PDB entry 7CQ7 | electron microscopy, 3.55 A resolution | chains C and D of the 4 polymer chains in the assembly

# Chain C (and D)
Name: H(+)/Cl(-) exchange transporter 7
Organism: Homo sapiens
Notes: chain D of this document is another copy of the same molecule, construct and numbering; everything in this record applies to it too
UniProtKB: P51798 (CLCN7_HUMAN); residues 1-805 here = UniProt positions 1-805
Chain sequence (825 residues; numbered -19 to 805; the number before each row is that of its first residue; numbers below 1 keep their minus sign (Met-19 is residue -19)):
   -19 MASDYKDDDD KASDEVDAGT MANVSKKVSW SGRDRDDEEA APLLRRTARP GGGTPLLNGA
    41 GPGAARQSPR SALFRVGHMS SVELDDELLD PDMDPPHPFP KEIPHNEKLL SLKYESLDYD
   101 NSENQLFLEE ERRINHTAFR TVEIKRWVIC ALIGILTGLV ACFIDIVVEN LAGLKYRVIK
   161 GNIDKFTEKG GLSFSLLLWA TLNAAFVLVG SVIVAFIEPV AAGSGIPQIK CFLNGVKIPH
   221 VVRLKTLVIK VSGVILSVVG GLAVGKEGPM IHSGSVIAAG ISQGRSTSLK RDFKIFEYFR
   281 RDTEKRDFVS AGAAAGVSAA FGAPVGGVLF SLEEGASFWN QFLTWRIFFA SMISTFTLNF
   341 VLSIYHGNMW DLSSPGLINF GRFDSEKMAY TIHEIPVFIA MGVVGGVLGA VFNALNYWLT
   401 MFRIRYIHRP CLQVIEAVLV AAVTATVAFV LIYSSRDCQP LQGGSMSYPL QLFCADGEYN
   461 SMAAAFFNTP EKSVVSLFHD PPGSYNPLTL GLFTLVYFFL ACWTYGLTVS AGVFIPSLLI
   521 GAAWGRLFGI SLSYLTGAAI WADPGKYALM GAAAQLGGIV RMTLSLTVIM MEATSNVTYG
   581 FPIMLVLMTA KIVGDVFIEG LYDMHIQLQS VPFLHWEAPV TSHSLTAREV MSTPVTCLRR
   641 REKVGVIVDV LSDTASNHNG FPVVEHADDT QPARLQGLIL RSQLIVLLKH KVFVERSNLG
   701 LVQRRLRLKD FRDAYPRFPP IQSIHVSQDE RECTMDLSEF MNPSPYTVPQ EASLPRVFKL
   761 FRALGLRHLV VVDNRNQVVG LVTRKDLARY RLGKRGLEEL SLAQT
Not modelled in the structure: -19 to 93, 117-120, 666-672, 694-703, 791-805 (chain D: -19 to 93, 117-119, 665-672, 696-705, 791-805)
Construct notes: initiating methionine (-19); expression tag (-18 to 0)
Cystine bridges: Cys438-Cys454
Ligand contacts: ADP (adenosine-5'-diphosphate): Tyr94, Glu95, Ser96, Ser632, Pro634, Val635, Thr636, Asn657, His658, Asn659, Gly660, Phe661, Arg767, His768, Leu781, Thr783, Lys785
Swiss-Prot annotation at these positions:
  - motif: Gly203 to Pro207 (Selectivity filter part_1), Gly245 to Pro249 (Selectivity filter part_2), Gly512 to Pro516 (Selectivity filter part_3)
  - binding site (chloride): Ser204, Phe514, Tyr602
  - binding site (ATP): His658 to Gly660, Thr783 to Asp786
  - site: Glu247 (Mediates proton transfer from the outer aqueous phase to the interior of the protein), Glu314 (Mediates proton transfer from the protein to the inner aqueous phase)
  - modified residue (Phosphoserine): Ser9, Ser60, Ser801
  - natural variant: Leu132 (L132P: In OPTB4), Leu213 (L213F: In OPTA2; uncertain significance), Asn214 (N214S: In OPTB4), Gly215 (G215R: In OPTA2), Leu224 (L224R: In OPTB4; uncertain significance), Leu227 (deletion: In OPTB4), Gly240 (G240R: In OPTB4), Pro249 (P249R: In OPTB4), Ile261 (I261F: In OPTB4), Arg286 (R286Q: In OPTA2; R286W: In OPTA2; uncertain significance), Ser290 (S290Y: In OPTA2; uncertain significance), Ala299 (A299V: In OPTB4; uncertain significance), 20 further natural variant entries in UniProt

# Interface between chain C and chain D
Residue-residue contacts - 117 pairs, chain C then chain D:
  Asp100(C) - Lys759(D)  salt bridge
  Glu103(C) - Ser753(D)
  Glu103(C) - Arg756(D)
  Leu108(C) - Ser624(D)
  Glu111(C) - His623(D)  salt bridge
  Asn115(C) - His623(D)
  Trp127(C) - Met588(D)  hydrophobic
  Pro304(C) - Val577(D)
  Val305(C) - Val305(D)  hydrophobic
  Val305(C) - Met571(D)  hydrophobic
  Leu309(C) - Val305(D)  hydrophobic
  Leu312(C) - Trp319(D)
  Glu313(C) - Gln321(D)
  Ala316(C) - Trp319(D)
  Ser317(C) - Trp319(D)  hydrogen bond (backbone-backbone)
  Phe318(C) - Ser317(D)
  Phe318(C) - Phe318(D)  hydrophobic
  Phe318(C) - Lys759(D)
  Phe318(C) - Ala763(D)  hydrophobic
  Trp319(C) - Leu312(D)  hydrogen bond (side chain-backbone)
  Trp319(C) - Glu313(D)
  Trp319(C) - Ala316(D)
  Trp319(C) - Ser317(D)  hydrogen bond (backbone-backbone)
  Gln321(C) - Trp616(D)
  Phe322(C) - Trp616(D)  hydrophobic
  Phe322(C) - Glu617(D)
  Thr324(C) - Leu564(D)
  Trp325(C) - Thr563(D)
  Trp325(C) - Leu564(D)  hydrophobic
  Trp325(C) - Thr567(D)
  Trp325(C) - Met584(D)  hydrophobic
  Trp325(C) - Met588(D)  hydrophobic
  Phe328(C) - Thr567(D)
  Phe329(C) - Met584(D)  hydrophobic
  Phe329(C) - Met588(D)  hydrophobic
  Met332(C) - Met571(D)  hydrophobic
  Met332(C) - Val577(D)
  Met332(C) - Gly580(D)
  Met332(C) - Phe581(D)
  Met332(C) - Met584(D)  hydrophobic
  Ile333(C) - Phe581(D)  hydrophobic
  Phe336(C) - Tyr370(D)
  Phe336(C) - Ile372(D)  hydrophobic
  Phe336(C) - Phe581(D)  hydrophobic
  Asn339(C) - Thr578(D)
  Phe340(C) - Ile372(D)  hydrophobic
  Trp350(C) - Ala369(D)
  Trp350(C) - Thr371(D)
  Asp351(C) - Glu366(D)
  Leu352(C) - Tyr370(D)
  Arg362(C) - Arg362(D)
  Arg362(C) - Asp364(D)  salt bridge
  Arg362(C) - Ser575(D)  hydrogen bond (side chain-backbone)
  Asp364(C) - Arg362(D)  salt bridge
  Asp364(C) - Asp364(D)
  Ala369(C) - Trp350(D)
  Tyr370(C) - Phe336(D)
  Tyr370(C) - Leu352(D)
  Thr371(C) - Met349(D)
  Ile372(C) - Phe340(D)  hydrophobic
  Ile372(C) - Met349(D)  hydrophobic
  Thr563(C) - Trp325(D)
  Leu564(C) - Gln321(D)
  Leu564(C) - Thr324(D)
  Leu564(C) - Trp325(D)  hydrophobic
  Leu564(C) - Phe328(D)  hydrophobic
  Thr567(C) - Trp325(D)
  Thr567(C) - Phe328(D)
  Met571(C) - Pro304(D)  hydrophobic
  Met571(C) - Phe328(D)  hydrophobic
  Met571(C) - Glu572(D)
  Glu572(C) - Met571(D)
  Glu572(C) - Val577(D)
  Val577(C) - Gly302(D)
  Val577(C) - Pro304(D)
  Val577(C) - Glu572(D)
  Val577(C) - Ser575(D)
  Thr578(C) - Asn339(D)
  Thr578(C) - Pro355(D)
  Gly580(C) - Met332(D)
  Phe581(C) - Met332(D)
  Phe581(C) - Ile333(D)  hydrophobic
  Phe581(C) - Phe336(D)  hydrophobic
  Met584(C) - Trp325(D)  hydrophobic
  Met584(C) - Phe329(D)  hydrophobic
  Met584(C) - Met332(D)  hydrophobic
  Met588(C) - Trp325(D)  hydrophobic
  Met588(C) - Phe329(D)  hydrophobic
  Trp616(C) - Gln321(D)
  Glu617(C) - Phe322(D)
  Thr621(C) - Glu111(D)
  Thr621(C) - Asn115(D)
  His623(C) - Glu111(D)  salt bridge
  Arg674(C) - Asn774(D)
  Gln676(C) - Asn774(D)
  Asn742(C) - Arg756(D)  hydrogen bond
  Ser744(C) - Pro749(D)
  Ser744(C) - Ala752(D)
  Ser744(C) - Arg756(D)  hydrogen bond
  Tyr746(C) - Arg756(D)
  Tyr746(C) - Lys759(D)  hydrogen bond
  Tyr746(C) - Leu760(D)  hydrophobic
  Glu751(C) - Pro743(D)
  Arg756(C) - Glu103(D)
  Arg756(C) - Ser744(D)  hydrogen bond
  Arg756(C) - Pro745(D)  hydrogen bond (side chain-backbone)
  Arg756(C) - Tyr746(D)
  Lys759(C) - Phe318(D)
  Ala763(C) - Phe318(D)  hydrophobic
  Leu764(C) - Lys759(D)
  Asn774(C) - Leu675(D)
  Asn774(C) - Gln676(D)  hydrogen bond
  Asn774(C) - Asn776(D)  hydrogen bond (backbone-side chain)
  Asn776(C) - Asp773(D)  hydrogen bond (side chain-backbone)
  Asn776(C) - Asn774(D)  hydrogen bond (side chain-backbone)
  Asn776(C) - Arg775(D)
  Asn776(C) - Asn776(D)
Other interface residues (no listed pair), chain C (76 interface residues in all): Asn101, Arg112, Gly302, Asn320, Asn348, Met349, Glu366, Val568, Ser575, Pro749, Ala752, Ser753, Leu760, Arg775
Other interface residues (no listed pair), chain D (74 interface residues in all): Leu108, Trp127, Leu309, Asp351, Val568, Ser622, Arg674

# Overview
The interface between chain C and chain D involves 76 residues on one side and 74 on the other, with 13
hydrogen bonds and 5 salt bridges. Polar contacts include Asp100(C)-Lys759(D), Glu111(C)-His623(D) and
Arg362(C)-Asp364(D). Chain C binds ADP.
Both chains are H(+)/Cl(-) exchange transporter 7 (Homo sapiens). Entry 7CQ7 (Structure of the human
CLCN7-OSTM1 complex with ADP) was determined by electron microscopy.
